Entry 4FEQ (X-ray diffraction, 2.20 A resolution); this record covers chain A.

# Chain A
Protein: Tyrosine-protein kinase receptor TYRO3
Organism: Mus musculus
Notes: EC 2.7.10.1; fragment: Kinase domain
UniProtKB: P55144 (TYRO3_MOUSE); numbering as in UniProt (aligned over 485-800)
Chain sequence (323 residues; numbered 484 to 806; the number before each row is that of its first residue):
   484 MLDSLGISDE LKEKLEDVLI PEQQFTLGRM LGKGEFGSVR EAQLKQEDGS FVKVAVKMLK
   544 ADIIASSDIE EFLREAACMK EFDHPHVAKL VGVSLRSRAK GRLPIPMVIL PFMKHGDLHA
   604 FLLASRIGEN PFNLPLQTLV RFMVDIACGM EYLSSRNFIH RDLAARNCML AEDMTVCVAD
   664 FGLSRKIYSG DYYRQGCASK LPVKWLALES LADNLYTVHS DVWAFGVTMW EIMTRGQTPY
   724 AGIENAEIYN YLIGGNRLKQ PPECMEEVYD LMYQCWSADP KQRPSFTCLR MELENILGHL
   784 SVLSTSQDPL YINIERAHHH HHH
Disordered / not traced: 484-504, 517-519, 529-530, 543-554, 578-588, 611-617, 666-685, 784-806
Differences from the reference sequence: initiating methionine (484); expression tag (801-806)
Residues lining bound ligands: 0T8 (4-(cyclopentylamino)-N-[3-(2-oxopyrrolidin-1-yl)propyl]-2-{[2-(pyridin-4-yl)ethyl]amino}pyrimidine-5-carboxamide): Leu514, Gly515, Val522, Ala538, Lys540, Leu593, Pro594, Phe595, Met596, Lys597, His598, Gly599, Asp600, Asn650, Met652, Asp663
Curated features (UniProtKB/Swiss-Prot):
  - active site: Asp645 (Proton acceptor)
  - binding site (ATP): Leu514 to Val522, Lys540
  - modified residue (Phosphotyrosine): Tyr671, Tyr675, Tyr676, Tyr794
Reported in the primary citation:
  - binding site for 0T8: Lys540, Pro594, Met596, Asp663

# Summary
Chain A binds compound 0T8. UniProt lists active-site residue Asp645 and 10 ATP-binding residues. The paper
reports a binding site for 0T8 at Lys540, Pro594 and Met596 among others.
Chain A is Tyrosine-protein kinase receptor TYRO3 (Mus musculus); the structure, Inhibitor bound structure of
the kinase domain of the murine receptor tyrosine kinase TYRO3 (Sky), was determined by X-ray diffraction
(same publication as 4FF8).
